PDB entry 6I97 | X-ray diffraction, 3.35 A resolution | chains D and E of the 4 polymer chains in the assembly

== Chain D (and E) ==
Name: Protein TonB
Source organism: Pseudomonas aeruginosa
Notes: chain E of this document is another copy of the same molecule, construct and numbering; everything in this record applies to it too
UniProt: A0A2R3J1C6 (A0A2R3J1C6_PSEAI); residues 251-340 here correspond to UniProt positions 250-339 (UniProt number = residue number - 1)
Sequence (90 residues; each row starts with the number of its first residue):
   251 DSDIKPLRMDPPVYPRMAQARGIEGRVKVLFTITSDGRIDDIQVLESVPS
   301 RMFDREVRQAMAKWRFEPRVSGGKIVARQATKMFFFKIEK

== How chain D and chain E interact ==
Contacting residue pairs (6):
  Lys255(D) - Leu257(E)  hydrogen bond (side chain-backbone)
  Lys255(D) - Arg258(E)
  Leu257(D) - Lys255(E)  hydrogen bond (backbone-side chain)
  Arg258(D) - Lys255(E)
  Glu317(D) - Leu257(E)
  Glu317(D) - Glu317(E)

== In short ==
The chain D/chain E interface involves 4 residues from each chain, with 2 hydrogen bonds. Its one
hydrogen-bonded contact is Lys255(D)-Leu257(E).
Chain D and chain E are both Protein TonB (Pseudomonas aeruginosa); the structure, Structure of the
ferrioxamine B transporter FoxA from Pseudomonas aeruginosa in complex with ferrioxamine B and ..., was
determined by X-ray diffraction together with 6I96 and 6I98 from the same study.
